Entry 4RFT (X-ray diffraction, 3.10 A resolution); this record covers chains G and H of the 60 polymer chains in the assembly.

# Chain G (and H)
Protein: Coat protein
Organism: Epinephelus coioides nervous necrosis virus
Notes: chain H of this document is another copy of the same molecule, construct and numbering; everything in this record applies to it too
UniProtKB: Q8JNX5 (Q8JNX5_9VIRU); residues 35-217 here = UniProt positions 35-217
Sequence (183 residues; numbered 35 to 217; the number before each row is that of its first residue):
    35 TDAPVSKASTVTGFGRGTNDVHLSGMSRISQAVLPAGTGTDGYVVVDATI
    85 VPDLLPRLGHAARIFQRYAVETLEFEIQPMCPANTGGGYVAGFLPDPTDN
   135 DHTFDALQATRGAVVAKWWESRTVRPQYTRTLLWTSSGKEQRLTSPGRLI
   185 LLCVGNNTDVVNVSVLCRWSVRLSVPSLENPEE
Disordered / not traced: 35-51, 215-217

# Chain G / chain H interface
Residue-residue contacts (29):
  Asn53(G) - Gln161(H)
  Gln100(G) - Pro129(H)
  Gln100(G) - Asp130(H)  hydrogen bond
  Gln100(G) - Asp133(H)
  Arg101(G) - Pro129(H)
  Arg101(G) - Thr163(H)  hydrogen bond
  Trp168(G) - Pro129(H)
  Trp168(G) - Asp130(H)
  Trp168(G) - Arg176(H)
  Ser170(G) - Arg176(H)  hydrogen bond (backbone-side chain)
  Ser171(G) - Arg176(H)
  Gly172(G) - Arg176(H)
  Lys173(G) - Lys173(H)
  Lys173(G) - Glu174(H)
  Glu174(G) - Glu174(H)  hydrogen bond (backbone-side chain)
  Ser208(G) - Gln161(H)
  Val209(G) - Pro129(H)  hydrophobic
  Val209(G) - Gln161(H)
  Pro210(G) - Ala143(H)
  Pro210(G) - Arg145(H)
  Pro210(G) - Gln161(H)
  Ser211(G) - Ala143(H)
  Leu212(G) - Asp135(H)
  Leu212(G) - Asp139(H)
  Leu212(G) - Ala143(H)  hydrophobic
  Glu213(G) - Asp133(H)
  Glu213(G) - Asp135(H)
  Asn214(G) - Asp135(H)  hydrogen bond
  Asn214(G) - Thr137(H)
Also at the interface, not in a pair above, chain G (17 interface residues in all): Leu177
Also at the interface, not in a pair above, chain H (16 interface residues in all): Ala140, Thr144, Tyr162

# Overview
17 residues of chain G face 16 of chain H across their interface, with 5 hydrogen bonds. Among the polar pairs
are Gln100(G)-Asp130(H), Arg101(G)-Thr163(H) and Ser170(G)-Arg176(H).
Both chains are Coat protein (Epinephelus coioides nervous necrosis virus). Entry 4RFT (T=1 subviral particle
of Grouper nervous necrosis virus capsid protein deletion mutant (delta 1-34 & 218-338)) was determined by
X-ray diffraction, deposited together with 4RFU and 4WIZ.
